1ZYR - chains B and C of the 6 polymer chains in the assembly; structure by X-ray diffraction, 3.00 A resolution.

Chain B:
Molecule: DNA-directed RNA polymerase alpha chain
Source organism: Thermus thermophilus
Notes: EC 2.7.7.6; fragment: subumit alpha
Reference sequence: Q5SHR6 (RPOA_THET8); residue numbers follow UniProt; this construct covers 1-315
Chain sequence (315 residues; each row starts with the number of its first residue):
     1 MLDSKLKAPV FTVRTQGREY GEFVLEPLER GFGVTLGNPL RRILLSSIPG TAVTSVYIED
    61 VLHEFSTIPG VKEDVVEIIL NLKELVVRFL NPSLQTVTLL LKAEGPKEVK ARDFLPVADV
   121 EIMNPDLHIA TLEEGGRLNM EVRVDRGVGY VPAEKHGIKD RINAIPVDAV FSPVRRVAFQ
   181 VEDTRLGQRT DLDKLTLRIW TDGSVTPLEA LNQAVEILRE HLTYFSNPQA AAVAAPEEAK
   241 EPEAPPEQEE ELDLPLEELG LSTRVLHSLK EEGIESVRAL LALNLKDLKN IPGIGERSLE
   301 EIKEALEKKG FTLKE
Unresolved in the structure: 230-315

Chain C:
Molecule: DNA-directed RNA polymerase beta chain
Source organism: Thermus thermophilus
Notes: EC 2.7.7.6; fragment: subunit beta
Reference sequence: Q8RQE9 (RPOB_THET8); numbering as in UniProt (aligned over 1-1119)
Chain sequence (1119 residues; numbered 1 to 1119; the number before each row is that of its first residue):
     1 MEIKRFGRIR EVIPLPPLTE IQVESYRRAL QADVPPEKRE NVGIQAAFRE TFPIEEEDKG
    61 KGGLVLDFLE YRLGEPPFPQ DECREKDLTY QAPLYARLQL IHKDTGLIKE DEVFLGHIPL
   121 MTEDGSFIIN GADRVIVSQI HRSPGVYFTP DPARPGRYIA SIIPLPKRGP WIDLEVEPNG
   181 VVSMKVNKRK FPLVLLLRVL GYDQETLARE LGAYGELVQG LMDESVFAMR PEEALIRLFT
   241 LLRPGDPPKR DKAVAYVYGL IADPRRYDLG EAGRYKAEEK LGIRLSGRTL ARFEDGEFKD
   301 EVFLPTLRYL FALTAGVPGH EVDDIDHLGN RRIRTVGELM TDQFRVGLAR LARGVRERML
   361 MGSEDSLTPA KLVNSRPLEA AIREFFSRSQ LSQFKDETNP LSSLRHKRRI SALGPGGLTR
   421 ERAGFDVRDV HRTHYGRICP VETPEGANIG LITSLAAYAR VDELGFIRTP YRRVVGGVVT
   481 DEVVYMTATE EDRYTIAQAN TPLEGNRIAA ERVVARRKGE PVIVSPEEVE FMDVSPKQVF
   541 SVNTNLIPFL EHDDANRALM GSNMQTQAVP LIRAQAPVVM TGLEERVVRD SLAALYAEED
   601 GEVAKVDGNR IVVRYEDGRL VEYPLRRFYR SNQGTALDQR PRVVVGQRVR KGDLLADGPA
   661 SENGFLALGQ NVLVAIMPFD GYNFEDAIVI SEELLKRDFY TSIHIERYEI EARDTKLGPE
   721 RITRDIPHLS EAALRDLDEE GVVRIGAEVK PGDILVGRTS FKGESEPTPE ERLLRSIFGE
   781 KARDVKDTSL RVPPGEGGIV VRTVRLRRGD PGVELKPGVR EVVRVYVAQK RKLQVGDKLA
   841 NRHGNKGVVA KILPVEDMPH LPDGTPVDVI LNPLGVPSRM NLGQILETHL GLAGYFLGQR
   901 YISPIFDGAK EPEIKELLAQ AFEVYFGKRK GEGFGVDKRE VEVLRRAEKL GLVTPGKTPE
   961 EQLKELFLQG KVVLYDGRTG EPIEGPIVVG QMFIMKLYHM VEDKMHARST GPYSLITQQP
  1021 LGGKAQFGGQ RFGEMEVWAL EAYGAAHTLQ EMLTLKSDDI EGRNAAYEAI IKGEDVPEPS
  1081 VPESFRVLVK ELQALALDVQ TLDEKDNPVD IFEGLASKR
Small-molecule neighbours: streptolydigin (STD): R422, A423, G424, F425, R428, G446, A447

Chain B / chain C interface:
Contacting residue pairs (9; chain B residue first):
  R30(B) with E692(C), salt bridge; P854(C); E856(C)
  V34(B) with R978(C)
  N38(B) with T979(C); E981(C)
  R41(B) with E981(C), salt bridge
  R42(B) with R939(C); E981(C), salt bridge
Other interface residues (no listed pair), chain B (6 interface residues in all): G31

Summary:
6 residues of chain B and 7 residues of chain C are in contact; the contacts include 3 salt bridges. Polar
contacts include R30(B)-E692(C), R41(B)-E981(C) and R42(B)-E981(C). Ligands of chain C: streptolydigin.
Here chain B is DNA-directed RNA polymerase alpha chain and chain C is DNA-directed RNA polymerase beta chain,
both from Thermus thermophilus. Entry 1ZYR (Structure of Thermus thermophilus RNA polymerase holoenzyme in
complex with the antibiotic streptolydigin) was determined by X-ray diffraction, deposited together with 2CW0.
